PDB entry 9CTV | electron microscopy, 3.36 A resolution | chains K and L of the 7 polymer chains in the assembly

# Chain K
Name: IgG2b Fab_1F4 Heavy Chain
From: Mus musculus
Chain sequence (454 residues; numbered 1 to 454; the number before each row is that of its first residue):
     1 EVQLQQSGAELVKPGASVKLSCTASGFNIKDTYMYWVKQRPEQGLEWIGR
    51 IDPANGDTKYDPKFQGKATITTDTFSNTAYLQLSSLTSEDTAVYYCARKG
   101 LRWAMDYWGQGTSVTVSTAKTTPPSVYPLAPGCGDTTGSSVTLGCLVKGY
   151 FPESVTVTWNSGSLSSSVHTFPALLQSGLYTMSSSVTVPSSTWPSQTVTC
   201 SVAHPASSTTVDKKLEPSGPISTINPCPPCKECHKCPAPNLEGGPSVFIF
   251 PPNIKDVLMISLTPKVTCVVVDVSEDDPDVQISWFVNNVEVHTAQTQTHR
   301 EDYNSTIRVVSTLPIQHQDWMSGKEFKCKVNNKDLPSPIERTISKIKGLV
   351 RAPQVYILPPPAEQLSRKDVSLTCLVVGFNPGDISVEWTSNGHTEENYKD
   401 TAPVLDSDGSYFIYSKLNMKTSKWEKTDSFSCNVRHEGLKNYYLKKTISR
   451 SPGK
Disordered / not traced: 1, 119-454
Cystine bridges: Cys-22/Cys-96

# Chain L
Name: Kappa Fab_1F4 Light Chain
From: Mus musculus
Chain sequence (213 residues; each row starts with the number of its first residue):
     1 NIVMTQSPKSMSMSVGERVTLSCKASEYVGTYVSWYQQKPEQSPKLLIYG
    51 ASNRYTGVPDRFTGSGSATDFTLTIGSVQAEDLADYHCGQSYSYPTFGAG
   101 TKLELKRADAAPTVSIFPPSSEQLTSGGASVVCFLNNFYPKDINVKWKID
   151 GSERQNGVLNSWTDQDSKDSTYSMSSTLTLTKDEYERHNSYTCEATHKTS
   201 TSPIVKSFNRNEC
Disordered / not traced: 107-213
Cystine bridges: Cys-23/Cys-88

# Chain K / chain L interface
Contacting residue pairs - 29 pairs, chain K then chain L:
  Tyr-35(K) / Pro-95(L)  hydrophobic
  Val-37(K) / Phe-97(L)  hydrophobic
  Gln-39(K) / Gln-38(L)
  Glu-42(K) / Lys-102(L)
  Gly-44(K) / Gly-98(L)
  Gly-44(K) / Ala-99(L)
  Leu-45(K) / His-87(L)
  Leu-45(K) / Phe-97(L)  hydrophobic
  Trp-47(K) / Tyr-94(L)  hydrophobic
  Trp-47(K) / Pro-95(L)
  Lys-59(K) / Tyr-94(L)  hydrogen bond
  Tyr-95(K) / Gln-42(L)  hydrogen bond (side chain-backbone)
  Tyr-95(K) / Ser-43(L)
  Tyr-95(K) / Pro-44(L)
  Arg-102(K) / Thr-31(L)
  Arg-102(K) / Tyr-32(L)
  Arg-102(K) / Tyr-49(L)
  Trp-103(K) / Ser-91(L)  hydrogen bond (backbone-side chain)
  Ala-104(K) / Ser-34(L)
  Ala-104(K) / Tyr-36(L)
  Ala-104(K) / Leu-46(L)  hydrophobic
  Ala-104(K) / Tyr-49(L)  hydrophobic
  Met-105(K) / Tyr-36(L)  hydrogen bond (backbone-side chain)
  Met-105(K) / Phe-97(L)  hydrophobic
  Asp-106(K) / Leu-46(L)
  Tyr-107(K) / Tyr-55(L)
  Trp-108(K) / Ser-43(L)
  Trp-108(K) / Pro-44(L)
  Gly-109(K) / Ser-43(L)  hydrogen bond (backbone-side chain)
Also at the interface, not in a pair above, chain K (20 interface residues in all): Gln-43, Glu-46, Leu-101
Also at the interface, not in a pair above, chain L (21 interface residues in all): Gly-50, Asn-53

# In short
The interface between chain K and chain L involves 20 residues on one side and 21 on the other, with 5
hydrogen bonds. Polar pairs include Lys-59(K)/Tyr-94(L), Tyr-95(K)/Gln-42(L) and Trp-103(K)/Ser-91(L).
Here chain K is IgG2b Fab_1F4 Heavy Chain and chain L is Kappa Fab_1F4 Light Chain, both from Mus musculus.
Entry 9CTV (Native human GABAA receptor of beta2-alpha1-gamma2-beta1-alpha2 assembly) was determined by
electron microscopy, deposited together with 9CRS, 9CRV, 9CSB, 9CT0, 9CTJ, 9CTP and 6 further entries.
